Entry 8WTB (X-ray diffraction, 2.90 A resolution); this record covers chains A and B.

== Chain A ==
Molecule: Protein-arginine kinase
Source organism: Bacillus subtilis subsp. subtilis str. 168
Notes: fragment: McsB kinase domain
Reference sequence: P37570 (MCSB_BACSU); numbering as in UniProt (aligned over 1-363)
Amino-acid sequence (365 residues; row label = number of the first residue in the row; numbers below 1 keep their minus sign (Gly-1 is residue -1)):
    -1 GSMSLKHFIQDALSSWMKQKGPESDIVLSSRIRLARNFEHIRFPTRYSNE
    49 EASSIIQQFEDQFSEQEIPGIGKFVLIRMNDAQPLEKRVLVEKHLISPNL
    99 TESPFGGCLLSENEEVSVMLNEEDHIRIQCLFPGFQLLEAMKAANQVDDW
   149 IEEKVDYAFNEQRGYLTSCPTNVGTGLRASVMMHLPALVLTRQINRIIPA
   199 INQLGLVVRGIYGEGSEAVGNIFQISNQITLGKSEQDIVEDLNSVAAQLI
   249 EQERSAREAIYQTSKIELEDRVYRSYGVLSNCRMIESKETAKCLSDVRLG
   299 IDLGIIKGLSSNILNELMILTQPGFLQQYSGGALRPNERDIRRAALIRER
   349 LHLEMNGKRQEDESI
Unresolved in the structure: -1 to 17, 210-217, 259-363
Construct notes: expression tag (-1 to 0)
Modified residues: Mse1, Mse15, Mse282, Mse316, Mse353 (selenomethionine); Mse77, Mse117, Mse139, Mse180, Mse181 (selenomethionine; parent Met)
Curated features (UniProtKB/Swiss-Prot):
  - motif: Arg337 to Ala342 (RDXXRA motif of the pArg binding pocket involved in allosteric regulation)
  - binding site (ATP): Ser27 to Arg31, His92, Arg125, Arg176 to Mse180, Arg207 to Glu212
  - modified residue (Phosphoarginine): Arg29, Arg40, Arg86, Arg190, Arg255, Arg269, Arg272, Arg346

== Chain B ==
Molecule: Protein-arginine kinase activator protein
Source organism: Bacillus subtilis subsp. subtilis str. 168
Reference sequence: P37569 (MCSA_BACSU); residues 1-185 here = UniProt positions 1-185
Amino-acid sequence (187 residues; row label = number of the first residue in the row; numbers below 1 keep their minus sign (Gly-1 is residue -1)):
    -1 GSMICQECHERPATFHFTKVVNGEKIEVHICEQCAKENSDSYGISANQGF
    49 SIHNLLSGLLNMDSSFQNAGTQMFSHSEQISACPKCGMTFQQFRKIGRFG
    99 CSECYKTFHSNITPILRKVHSGNTVHAGKIPKRIGGNLHVRRQIDMLKKE
   149 LESLIHQEEFENAAHVRDQIRLLEQSLKSTDSEEEQE
Unresolved in the structure: -1 to 77, 177-185
Construct notes: expression tag (-1 to 0)
Curated features (UniProtKB/Swiss-Prot):
  - modified residue (Phosphoarginine): Arg115, Arg169
Bound ions: Zn2+: Cys81, Cys84, Cys99, Cys102

== Interface between chain A and chain B ==
Contacting residue pairs (79; chain A residue first):
  Glu37(A) with Ser100(B), hydrogen bond
  His38(A) with Lys83(B), hydrogen bond (backbone-side chain)
  Arg40(A) with Cys84(B); Gly98(B); Cys99(B)
  Phe41(A) with Phe97(B); Gly98(B), hydrogen bond (backbone-backbone); Cys99(B); Ser100(B)
  Thr43(A) with Arg96(B); Phe97(B), hydrogen bond (side chain-backbone)
  Arg44(A) with Cys84(B); Met86(B); Gln90(B), hydrogen bond; Ile94(B); Gly98(B)
  Glu121(A) with Arg96(B)
  Asn143(A) with Lys127(B), hydrogen bond
  Asp146(A) with Lys127(B)
  Asp147(A) with Lys127(B), salt bridge
  Glu150(A) with Pro129(B); Lys130(B), hydrogen bond (side chain-backbone); Arg131(B), salt bridge; Ile132(B)
  Glu151(A) with Arg131(B)
  Val153(A) with Arg131(B)
  Asp154(A) with Arg131(B), salt bridge
  Tyr155(A) with Ile132(B)
  Phe157(A) with His124(B); Lys127(B); Ile128(B), hydrophobic; Pro129(B); Leu136(B), hydrophobic
  Glu159(A) with Arg140(B), salt bridge
  Gln160(A) with His107(B), hydrogen bond; Val123(B); His124(B), hydrogen bond (backbone-backbone)
  Arg161(A) with His107(B), hydrogen bond (side chain-backbone); Thr111(B), hydrogen bond; Leu114(B); Thr122(B); His124(B)
  Gly162(A) with His124(B)
  Tyr163(A) with Lys127(B); Ile128(B); Pro129(B)
  Leu164(A) with Ser100(B); Tyr103(B), hydrophobic
  Thr165(A) with Phe97(B); Tyr103(B), hydrogen bond (backbone-side chain)
  Ser166(A) with Arg96(B); Phe97(B), hydrogen bond (backbone-backbone)
  Pro168(A) with Phe91(B), hydrophobic; Gly95(B); Phe97(B), hydrophobic; His118(B), hydrogen bond (backbone-side chain)
  Thr169(A) with Val117(B); His118(B)
  Val171(A) with Tyr103(B); Leu114(B), hydrophobic; His118(B)
  Gly172(A) with His124(B)
  Thr173(A) with His124(B)
  Gln226(A) with Ser119(B)
  Ile227(A) with His118(B)
  Thr228(A) with His118(B), hydrogen bond (backbone-side chain)
  Leu229(A) with His118(B), hydrogen bond (backbone-side chain); Asn121(B), hydrogen bond (backbone-side chain); Thr122(B); Val123(B); His124(B)
  Gly230(A) with Asn121(B); Val123(B); Ala125(B)
  Lys231(A) with Asn121(B); Ala125(B)
  Ser232(A) with Ala125(B)
  Glu233(A) with Gly126(B); Lys127(B), hydrogen bond (side chain-backbone)
Interface residues without a listed pair, chain A (43 interface residues in all): Arg34, Ile39, Lys152, Ala156, Asn158, Cys167
Interface residues without a listed pair, chain B (36 interface residues in all): Lys104, Ile110, Ile113

== Summary ==
43 residues of chain A and 36 residues of chain B are in contact, with 18 hydrogen bonds and 4 salt bridges.
Polar contacts include Asp147(A)-Lys127(B), Glu150(A)-Arg131(B) and Asp154(A)-Arg131(B). Cys81(B), Cys84(B),
Cys99(B) and Cys102(B) coordinate Zn2+. From UniProt: 18 ATP-binding residues on chain A.
Chain A is Protein-arginine kinase and chain B is Protein-arginine kinase activator protein, both from
Bacillus subtilis subsp. subtilis str. 168; the structure, Crystal structure of McsA/McsB complex truncated by
chymotrypsin, was determined by X-ray diffraction, deposited together with 8WTC.
